8ULG - chains A and B of the 4 polymer chains in the assembly; structure by electron microscopy, 3.20 A resolution.

[Chain A]
Protein: Rod cGMP-specific 3', 5'-cyclic phosphodiesterase subunit alpha
Source organism: Bos taurus
Notes: EC 3.1.4.35
Reference sequence: P11541 (PDE6A_BOVIN); residue numbers follow UniProt; this construct covers 1-859
Sequence (859 residues; numbered 1 to 859; the number before each row is that of its first residue):
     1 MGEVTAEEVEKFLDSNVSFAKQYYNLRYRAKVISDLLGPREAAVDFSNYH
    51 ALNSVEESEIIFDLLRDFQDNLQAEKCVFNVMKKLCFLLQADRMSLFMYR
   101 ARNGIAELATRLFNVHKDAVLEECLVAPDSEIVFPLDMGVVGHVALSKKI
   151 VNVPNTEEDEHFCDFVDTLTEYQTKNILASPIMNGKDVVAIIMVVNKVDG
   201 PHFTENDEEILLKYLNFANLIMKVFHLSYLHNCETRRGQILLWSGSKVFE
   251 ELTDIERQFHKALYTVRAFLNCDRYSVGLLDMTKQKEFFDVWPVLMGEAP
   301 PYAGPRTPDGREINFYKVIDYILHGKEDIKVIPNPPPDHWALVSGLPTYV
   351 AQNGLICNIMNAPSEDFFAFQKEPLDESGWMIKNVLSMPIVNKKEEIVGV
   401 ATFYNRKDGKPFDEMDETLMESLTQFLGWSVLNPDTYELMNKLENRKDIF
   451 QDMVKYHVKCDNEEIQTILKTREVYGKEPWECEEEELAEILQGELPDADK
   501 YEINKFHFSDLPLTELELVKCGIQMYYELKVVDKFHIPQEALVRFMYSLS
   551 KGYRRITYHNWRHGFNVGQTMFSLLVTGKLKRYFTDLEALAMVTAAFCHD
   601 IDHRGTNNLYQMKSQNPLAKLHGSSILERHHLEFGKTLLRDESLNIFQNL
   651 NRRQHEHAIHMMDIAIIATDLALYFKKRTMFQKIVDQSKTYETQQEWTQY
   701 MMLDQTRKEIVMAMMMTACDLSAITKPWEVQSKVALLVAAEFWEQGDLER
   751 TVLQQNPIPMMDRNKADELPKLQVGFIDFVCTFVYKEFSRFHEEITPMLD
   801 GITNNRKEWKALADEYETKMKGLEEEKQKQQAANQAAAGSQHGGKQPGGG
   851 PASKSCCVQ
Disordered / not traced: 1-4, 832-859
Ion coordination: Zn2+: H563, H599, D600
Residues lining bound ligands:
  - 3-isobutyl-1-methylxanthine (IBM): Y558, L721, A723, I724, Q731, V734, V738, F742, Q773, F776
  - cyclic guanosine monophosphate (PCG): R93, M94, S95, F97, F113, N114, F134, G139, V140, V141, F162, C163, D164, V166, D167, T170, Y172, T174, I177, M193, V195
From the paper describing this entry:
  - binding site for 3-isobutyl-1-methylxanthine: F776

[Chain B]
Protein: Rod cGMP-specific 3', 5'-cyclic phosphodiesterase subunit beta
Source organism: Bos taurus
Notes: EC 3.1.4.35
Reference sequence: P23439 (PDE6B_BOVIN); residue numbers follow UniProt; this construct covers 1-853
Sequence (853 residues; row label = number of the first residue in the row):
     1 MSLSEGQVHRFLDQNPGFADQYFGRKLSPEDVANACEDGCPEGCTSFREL
    51 CQVEESAALFELVQDMQENVNMERVVFKILRRLCSILHADRCSLFMYRQR
   101 NGVAELATRLFSVQPDSVLEDCLVPPDSEIVFPLDIGVVGHVAQTKKMVN
   151 VQDVMECPHFSSFADELTDYVTRNILATPIMNGKDVVAVIMAVNKLDGPC
   201 FTSEDEDVFLKYLNFGTLNLKIYHLSYLHNCETRRGQVLLWSANKVFEEL
   251 TDIERQFHKAFYTVRAYLNCDRYSVGLLDMTKEKEFFDVWPVLMGEAQAY
   301 SGPRTPDGREILFYKVIDYILHGKEDIKVIPSPPADHWALASGLPTYVAE
   351 SGFICNIMNAPADEMFNFQEGPLDDSGWIVKNVLSMPIVNKKEEIVGVAT
   401 FYNRKDGKPFDEQDEVLMESLTQFLGWSVLNTDTYDKMNKLENRKDIAQD
   451 MVLYHVRCDREEIQLILPTRERLGKEPADCEEDELGKILKEVLPGPAKFD
   501 IYEFHFSDLECTELELVKCGIQMYYELGVVRKFQIPQEVLVRFLFSVSKG
   551 YRRITYHNWRHGFNVAQTMFTLLMTGKLKSYYTDLEAFAMVTAGLCHDID
   601 HRGTNNLYQMKSQNPLAKLHGSSILERHHLEFGKFLLSEETLNIYQNLNR
   651 RQHEHVIHLMDIAIIATDLALYFKKRTMFQKIVDESKNYEDRKSWVEYLS
   701 LETTRKEIVMAMMMTACDLSAITKPWEVQSKVALLVAAEFWEQGDLERTV
   751 LDQQPIPMMDRNKAAELPKLQVGFIDFVCTFVYKEFSRFHEEILPMFDRL
   801 QNNRKEWKALADEYEAKVKALEEDQKKETTAKKVGTEICNGGPAPRSSTC
   851 RIL
Disordered / not traced: 1-3, 828-853
Ion coordination: Zn2+: H561, H597, D598; Mg2+ near D598 (its only coordinating residue here)
Residues lining bound ligands:
  - 3-isobutyl-1-methylxanthine (IBM): Y556, L719, A721, I722, V736, F740, Q771, F774
  - cyclic guanosine monophosphate (PCG): R91, C92, S93, F95, F111, S112, F132, G137, V138, V139, F160, S161, A164, D165, T168, Y170, T172, I175, M191, V193
From the paper describing this entry:
  - disease-associated variants - H258N: decreased binding to Retinal rod rhodopsin-sensitive cGMP 3', 5'-cyclic phosphodiesterase subunit gamma (citing earlier work)

[Interface between chain A and chain B]
Pairs across the interface (156; chain A residue first):
  T5(A) - F11(B)
  A6(A) - F11(B)  hydrophobic
  A6(A) - F18(B)  hydrophobic
  V9(A) - V8(B)  hydrophobic
  V9(A) - F11(B)  hydrophobic
  V9(A) - L12(B)  hydrophobic
  E10(A) - Y22(B)
  F12(A) - E5(B)
  F12(A) - V8(B)  hydrophobic
  L13(A) - L12(B)  hydrophobic
  L13(A) - Y22(B)  hydrophobic
  D14(A) - Y22(B)  hydrogen bond
  V17(A) - A35(B)  hydrophobic
  F19(A) - V8(B)  hydrophobic
  A20(A) - F23(B)
  Y23(A) - L12(B)  hydrogen bond (side chain-backbone)
  Y23(A) - D13(B)  hydrogen bond (side chain-backbone)
  Y23(A) - F23(B)  hydrophobic
  Y24(A) - F23(B)  hydrophobic
  Y24(A) - F47(B)  hydrophobic
  Y24(A) - R48(B)
  L26(A) - H88(B)
  R27(A) - H9(B)
  Y28(A) - A19(B)
  Y28(A) - D20(B)  hydrogen bond
  R29(A) - C51(B)
  R29(A) - I86(B)
  A30(A) - V208(B)
  V32(A) - C51(B)  hydrophobic
  I33(A) - E55(B)
  S34(A) - K211(B)
  L36(A) - Q52(B)
  L37(A) - F215(B)  hydrophobic
  S54(A) - P41(B)
  S54(A) - G43(B)
  S54(A) - V53(B)
  V55(A) - G43(B)
  V55(A) - E49(B)
  V55(A) - Q52(B)
  S58(A) - Q52(B)  hydrogen bond
  S58(A) - S56(B)
  E59(A) - Q52(B)  hydrogen bond
  I61(A) - S56(B)
  F62(A) - Q52(B)
  F62(A) - S56(B)
  L65(A) - L59(B)  hydrophobic
  F68(A) - N214(B)
  F68(A) - L218(B)  hydrophobic
  Q69(A) - N214(B)
  D70(A) - K221(B)
  L72(A) - L218(B)  hydrophobic
  K213(A) - F60(B)
  N216(A) - F60(B)
  N216(A) - Q67(B)
  N219(A) - Q67(B)
  L220(A) - Q67(B)
  V224(A) - I222(B)  hydrophobic
  H231(A) - E232(B)
  E234(A) - H229(B)
  E234(A) - E232(B)
  E234(A) - T233(B)  hydrogen bond
  T235(A) - E232(B)  hydrogen bond
  R237(A) - Q237(B)  hydrogen bond
  G238(A) - L239(B)
  Q239(A) - R235(B)  hydrogen bond
  L241(A) - L240(B)  hydrophobic
  L242(A) - L239(B)  hydrophobic
  L242(A) - W427(B)
  G245(A) - F424(B)
  S246(A) - K391(B)
  S246(A) - W427(B)
  V248(A) - F247(B)  hydrophobic
  F249(A) - V246(B)  hydrophobic
  F249(A) - F247(B)  hydrophobic
  F249(A) - W427(B)
  F249(A) - L430(B)
  F249(A) - N431(B)
  E251(A) - L430(B)
  L252(A) - T434(B)
  E287(A) - R627(B)  salt bridge
  F289(A) - K675(B)  hydrogen bond (backbone-side chain)
  W292(A) - E707(B)
  W292(A) - A711(B)  hydrophobic
  P293(A) - K675(B)
  P293(A) - M678(B)  hydrophobic
  L295(A) - T704(B)
  E298(A) - M678(B)
  E298(A) - K681(B)  salt bridge
  K393(A) - N244(B)
  S422(A) - L240(B)
  F426(A) - A243(B)  hydrophobic
  F426(A) - F247(B)  hydrophobic
  W429(A) - L240(B)
  W429(A) - N244(B)
  W429(A) - F247(B)
  S430(A) - F247(B)
  N433(A) - F247(B)
  T436(A) - L250(B)
  T436(A) - T434(B)
  M440(A) - K437(B)
  M440(A) - M438(B)  hydrophobic
  M440(A) - L441(B)  hydrophobic
  L443(A) - M438(B)
  L443(A) - L441(B)  hydrophobic
  L443(A) - E442(B)
  L443(A) - K445(B)
  N445(A) - K618(B)
  N445(A) - L619(B)
  R446(A) - K445(B)
  R446(A) - L619(B)
  R446(A) - E631(B)  salt bridge
  K447(A) - L441(B)
  K447(A) - R444(B)
  I449(A) - R602(B)
  I449(A) - P615(B)  hydrophobic
  I449(A) - L616(B)  hydrophobic
  I449(A) - L619(B)  hydrophobic
  F450(A) - Q449(B)
  F450(A) - V452(B)
  D452(A) - R552(B)  salt bridge
  M453(A) - V452(B)  hydrophobic
  M453(A) - D600(B)
  M453(A) - R602(B)
  M453(A) - F632(B)  hydrophobic
  V454(A) - A448(B)
  V454(A) - M451(B)  hydrophobic
  V454(A) - V452(B)  hydrophobic
  Y456(A) - R552(B)
  Y456(A) - R553(B)  hydrogen bond (side chain-backbone)
  H457(A) - V456(B)
  V458(A) - H455(B)
  R554(A) - Y454(B)
  R555(A) - Y454(B)  hydrogen bond (backbone-side chain)
  R555(A) - D459(B)  salt bridge
  D602(A) - M451(B)
  P617(A) - I447(B)  hydrophobic
  L618(A) - I447(B)  hydrophobic
  K620(A) - N443(B)
  L621(A) - K440(B)
  L621(A) - R444(B)
  L621(A) - I447(B)  hydrophobic
  R629(A) - E285(B)  salt bridge
  H630(A) - M451(B)
  E633(A) - R444(B)  salt bridge
  I664(A) - F286(B)  hydrophobic
  I667(A) - F286(B)  hydrophobic
  L673(A) - F287(B)  hydrophobic
  K677(A) - F287(B)  hydrogen bond (side chain-backbone)
  T679(A) - E296(B)
  M680(A) - M294(B)  hydrophobic
  M680(A) - E296(B)
  K683(A) - E296(B)  salt bridge
  T706(A) - L293(B)
  R707(A) - M294(B)
  E709(A) - W290(B)  hydrogen bond
  I710(A) - M294(B)  hydrophobic
Also at the interface, not in a pair above, chain A (120 interface residues in all): G38, N53, F217, L227, S228, L230, E250, F288, D290, M296, L432, L439, K442, E444, D448, Q451, K551, R604, F634, I684, A713
Also at the interface, not in a pair above, chain B (119 interface residues in all): R25, C44, V63, Q64, M66, R82, S85, D207, Y212, L225, S226, L228, G236, E248, E249, P291, S420, S428, D446, D450, H628, I662, I665, L671, R705, I708

[Summary]
120 residues of chain A and 119 residues of chain B are in contact, with 15 hydrogen bonds and 8 salt bridges.
Polar contacts include E287(A)-R627(B), E298(A)-K681(B) and R446(A)-E631(B). The paper reports a binding site
for 3-isobutyl-1-methylxanthine at F776(A); H258N of chain B reduces binding to Retinal rod
rhodopsin-sensitive cGMP 3', 5'-cyclic phosphodiesterase subunit gamma.
Chain A is Rod cGMP-specific 3', 5'-cyclic phosphodiesterase subunit alpha and chain B is Rod cGMP-specific
3', 5'-cyclic phosphodiesterase subunit beta, both from Bos taurus; the structure, Cryo-EM structure of bovine
phosphodiesterase 6 bound to IBMX, was determined by electron microscopy (same publication as 8UFI, 8UGB and
8UGS).
